Entry 6U9M (X-ray diffraction, 2.05 A resolution); this record covers chain A.

Chain A:
Name: Histone-lysine N-methyltransferase
Source organism: Homo sapiens
Notes: EC 2.1.1.43
UniProtKB: B4DIJ7 (B4DIJ7_HUMAN); residues 3813-3969 here correspond to UniProt positions 167-323 (UniProt number = residue number - 3646)
Amino-acid sequence (158 residues; numbered 3812 to 3969; the number before each row is that of its first residue):
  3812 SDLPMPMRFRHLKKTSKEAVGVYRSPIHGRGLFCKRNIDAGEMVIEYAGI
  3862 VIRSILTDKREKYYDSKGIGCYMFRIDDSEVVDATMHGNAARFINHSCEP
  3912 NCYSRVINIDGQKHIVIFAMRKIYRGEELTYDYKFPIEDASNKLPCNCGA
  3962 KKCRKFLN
Disordered / not traced: 3812-3813, 3947-3953, 3969
Differences from the reference sequence: expression tag (3812); engineered mutation I3861 (Asn215 in B4DIJ7), L3867 (Gln221 in B4DIJ7)
Ion coordination: Zn2+: C3909, C3957, C3959, C3964
Small-molecule neighbours: Q2M (5'-{[(3S)-3-amino-3-carboxypropyl]({1-[(thiophen-2-yl)methyl]azetidin-3-yl}methyl)amino}-5'-deoxyadenosine): I3838, H3839, G3840, R3841, G3881, C3882, Y3883, R3903, F3904, I3905, N3906, H3907, Y3944, P3956, C3957, N3958, C3959, L3968
From the paper describing this entry:
  - binding site for Q2M: H3839

In short:
Bound to chain A: compound Q2M. C3909, C3957, C3959 and C3964 coordinate Zn2+. The paper reports a binding
site for Q2M at H3839.
Chain A is Histone-lysine N-methyltransferase (Homo sapiens); the structure, MLL1 SET N3861I/Q3867L bound to
inhibitor 16 (TC-5109), was determined by X-ray diffraction together with 6U9K, 6U9N and 6U9R from the same
study.
